3IQE - chains D and E of the 6 polymer chains in the assembly; structure by X-ray diffraction, 1.80 A resolution.

[Chain D (and E)]
Molecule: F420-dependent methylenetetrahydromethanopterin dehydrogenase
From: Methanopyrus kandleri
Notes: EC 1.5.99.9; chain E of this document is another copy of the same molecule, construct and numbering; everything in this record applies to it too
UniProt: P94951 (MTD_METKA); numbering as in UniProt (aligned over 1-283)
Amino-acid sequence (283 residues; each row starts with the number of its first residue):
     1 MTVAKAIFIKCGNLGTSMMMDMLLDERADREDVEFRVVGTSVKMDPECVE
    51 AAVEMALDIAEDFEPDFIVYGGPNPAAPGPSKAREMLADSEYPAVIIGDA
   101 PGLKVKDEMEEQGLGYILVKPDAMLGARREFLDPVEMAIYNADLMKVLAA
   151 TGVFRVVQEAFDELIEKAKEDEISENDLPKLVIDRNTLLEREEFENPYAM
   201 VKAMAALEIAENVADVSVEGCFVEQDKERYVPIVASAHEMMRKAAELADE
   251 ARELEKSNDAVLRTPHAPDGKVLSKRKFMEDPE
Not modelled in the structure: 1
Residues lining bound ligands:
  - coenzyme f420 (F42): Gly-12, Asn-13, Leu-14, Val-42, Met-44, Pro-73, Asn-74, Ala-77, Pro-78, Asp-99, Pro-101, Lys-104, Met-124, Phe-222
  - 5,10-dimethylene tetrahydromethanopterin (H4M), molecule 1: Asn-13, Leu-14, Gly-15, Val-42, Asp-122, Ala-123, Met-124, Leu-125, Ala-127, Arg-128, Arg-129, Glu-130, Met-137, Tyr-140, Asn-141, Leu-144, Cys-221, Phe-222, Tyr-230
  - 5,10-dimethylene tetrahydromethanopterin (H4M), molecule 2: Asp-25, Glu-26, Arg-27, Ala-28

[Interface between chain D and chain E]
Pairs across the interface (16):
  Glu-253(D) / Lys-202(E)  salt bridge
  Lys-256(D) / Asn-196(E)
  Lys-256(D) / Tyr-198(E)
  Lys-256(D) / Lys-202(E)
  Ser-257(D) / Asn-196(E)
  Ser-257(D) / Leu-254(E)
  Ser-257(D) / Ser-257(E)
  Ser-257(D) / Asn-258(E)  hydrogen bond (backbone-side chain)
  Asp-259(D) / Asn-196(E)
  Asp-259(D) / Pro-197(E)
  Asp-259(D) / Tyr-198(E)
  Val-261(D) / Tyr-198(E)
  Arg-263(D) / Tyr-198(E)  hydrogen bond
  Phe-278(D) / Pro-197(E)  hydrophobic
  Phe-278(D) / Tyr-198(E)
  Phe-278(D) / Val-201(E)  hydrophobic
Interface residues without a listed pair, chain D (8 interface residues in all): Asn-258
Interface residues without a listed pair, chain E (9 interface residues in all): Glu-250

[Overview]
The interface between chain D and chain E involves 8 residues on one side and 9 on the other; the contacts
include 2 hydrogen bonds and 1 salt bridge. Polar contacts include Glu-253(D)/Lys-202(E),
Ser-257(D)/Asn-258(E) and Arg-263(D)/Tyr-198(E). Bound to chain D: 5,10-dimethylene tetrahydromethanopterin
and coenzyme f420.
Both chains are F420-dependent methylenetetrahydromethanopterin dehydrogenase (Methanopyrus kandleri). Entry
3IQE (Structure of F420 dependent methylene-tetrahydromethanopterin dehydrogenase in complex with
methylene-tetrahydromethanopterin and coenzyme F420) was determined by X-ray diffraction, deposited together
with 3IQF and 3IQZ.
